Entry 5Y6L (X-ray diffraction, 2.90 A resolution); this record covers chains B and E of the 5 polymer chains in the assembly.

[Chain B]
Molecule: Eukaryotic translation elongation factor 1 epsilon-1
From: Homo sapiens
Notes: fragment: aimp3 with additional s sequence at the n-terminus
Reference sequence: O43324 (MCA3_HUMAN); residue numbers follow UniProt; this construct covers 1-174
Amino-acid sequence (186 residues; row label = number of the first residue in the row; numbers below 1 keep their minus sign (Met-11 is residue -11)):
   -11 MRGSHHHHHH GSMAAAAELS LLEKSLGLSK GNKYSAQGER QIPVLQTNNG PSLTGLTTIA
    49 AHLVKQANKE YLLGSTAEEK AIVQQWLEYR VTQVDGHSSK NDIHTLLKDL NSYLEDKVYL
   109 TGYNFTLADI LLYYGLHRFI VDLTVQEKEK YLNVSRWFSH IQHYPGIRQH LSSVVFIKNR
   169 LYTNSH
Unresolved in the structure: -11 to -1, 173-174
Differences from the reference sequence: initiating methionine (-11); expression tag (-10 to 0); engineered mutation Ser147 (Cys in O43324)
Curated features (UniProtKB/Swiss-Prot):
  - region: Lys57 to Ser63 (Linker)
  - modified residue: Ala2 (N-acetylalanine), Lys138 (N6-acetyllysine)
  - mutagenesis: Ala69 (A69R: Disrupts interaction with MARS1), Gln73 (Q73R: Disrupts interaction with MARS1), Arg144 (R144A: Disrupts interaction with EPRS1)

[Chain E]
Molecule: Aspartate--tRNA ligase, cytoplasmic
From: Homo sapiens
Notes: EC 6.1.1.12
Reference sequence: P14868 (SYDC_HUMAN); residue numbers follow UniProt; this construct covers 1-501
Amino-acid sequence (521 residues; row label = number of the first residue in the row; numbers below 1 keep their minus sign (Met-19 is residue -19)):
   -19 MGSSHHHHHH SSGLVPRGSH MPSASASRKS QEKPREIMDA AEDYAKERYG ISSMIQSQEK
    41 PDRVLVRVRD LTIQKADEVV WVRARVHTSR AKGKQCFLVL RQQQFNVQAL VAVGDHASKQ
   101 MVKFAANINK ESIVDVEGVV RKVNQKIGSC TQQDVELHVQ KIYVISLAEP RLPLQLDDAV
   161 RPEAEGEEEG RATVNQDTRL DNRVIDLRTS TSQAVFRLQS GICHLFRETL INKGFVEIQT
   221 PKIISAASEG GANVFTVSYF KNNAYLAQSP QLYKQMCICA DFEKVFSIGP VFRAEDSNTH
   281 RHLTEFVGLD IEMAFNYHYH EVMEEIADTM VQIFKGLQER FQTEIQTVNK QFPCEPFKFL
   341 EPTLRLEYCE ALAMLREAGV EMGDEDDLST PNEKLLGHLV KEKYDTDFYI LDKYPLAVRP
   401 FYTMPDPRNP KQSNSYDMFM RGEEILSGAQ RIHDPQLLTE RALHHGIDLE KIKAYIDSFR
   461 FGAPPHAGGG IGLERVTMLF LGLHNVRQTS MFPRDPKRLT P
Unresolved in the structure: -19 to 335, 394-501
Differences from the reference sequence: initiating methionine (-19); expression tag (-18 to 0)
Curated features (UniProtKB/Swiss-Prot):
  - region: Gln251 to Lys254 (Aspartate), Lys411 to Ser415 (Binding site for the 3'-end of tRNA)
  - binding site (L-aspartate): Glu229, Arg273, Ser427, Arg431
  - binding site (ATP): Arg273 to Glu275, Arg281 to Leu283, Glu424, Gly472 to Arg475
  - modified residue: Thr52 (Phosphothreonine), Lys74 (N6-acetyllysine), Ser249 (Phosphoserine), Lys374 (N6-acetyllysine), Thr500 (Phosphothreonine)
  - natural variant: Met256 (M256L: In HBSL), Ala274 (A274V: In HBSL), Asp367 (D367Y: In HBSL), Arg460 (R460H: In HBSL), Pro464 (P464L: In HBSL), Arg487 (R487C: In HBSL), Arg494 (R494C: In HBSL; R494G: In HBSL)

[Interface between chain B and chain E]
Residue-residue contacts (14):
  Val133(B) - Ala358(E)
  Val133(B) - Leu375(E)  hydrophobic
  Val163(B) - Glu357(E)
  Val163(B) - Ala358(E)
  Val163(B) - Gly359(E)
  Ile165(B) - Ala358(E)  hydrophobic
  Ile165(B) - Leu379(E)  hydrophobic
  Arg168(B) - Glu382(E)
  Leu169(B) - Leu375(E)  hydrophobic
  Leu169(B) - His378(E)  hydrogen bond (backbone-side chain)
  Leu169(B) - Leu379(E)  hydrophobic
  Leu169(B) - Glu382(E)
  Tyr170(B) - Leu375(E)
  Tyr170(B) - His378(E)

[In short]
6 residues of chain B face 7 of chain E across their interface; the contacts include 1 hydrogen bond. The
hydrogen-bonded pair is Leu169(B)-His378(E). Curated annotation (UniProt) lists 3 mutagenesis sites on chain
B; 4 L-aspartate-binding residues and 11 ATP-binding residues on chain E.
Chain B is Eukaryotic translation elongation factor 1 epsilon-1 and chain E is Aspartate--tRNA ligase,
cytoplasmic, both from Homo sapiens; the structure, A subcomplex crystal structure of human cytosolic
aspartyl-tRNA synthetase and heterotetrameric glutathione transferase-homology domains in multi-tRNA ..., was
determined by X-ray diffraction.
